PDB entry 4FCY | X-ray diffraction, 3.71 A resolution | chains A and B of the 5 polymer chains in the assembly

[Chain A (and B)]
Name: Transposase
From: Enterobacteria phage Mu
Notes: chain B of this document is another copy of the same molecule, construct and numbering; everything in this record applies to it too
UniProtKB: P07636 (TRA_BPMU); residues 77-605 here = UniProt positions 77-605
Sequence (529 residues; row label = number of the first residue in the row):
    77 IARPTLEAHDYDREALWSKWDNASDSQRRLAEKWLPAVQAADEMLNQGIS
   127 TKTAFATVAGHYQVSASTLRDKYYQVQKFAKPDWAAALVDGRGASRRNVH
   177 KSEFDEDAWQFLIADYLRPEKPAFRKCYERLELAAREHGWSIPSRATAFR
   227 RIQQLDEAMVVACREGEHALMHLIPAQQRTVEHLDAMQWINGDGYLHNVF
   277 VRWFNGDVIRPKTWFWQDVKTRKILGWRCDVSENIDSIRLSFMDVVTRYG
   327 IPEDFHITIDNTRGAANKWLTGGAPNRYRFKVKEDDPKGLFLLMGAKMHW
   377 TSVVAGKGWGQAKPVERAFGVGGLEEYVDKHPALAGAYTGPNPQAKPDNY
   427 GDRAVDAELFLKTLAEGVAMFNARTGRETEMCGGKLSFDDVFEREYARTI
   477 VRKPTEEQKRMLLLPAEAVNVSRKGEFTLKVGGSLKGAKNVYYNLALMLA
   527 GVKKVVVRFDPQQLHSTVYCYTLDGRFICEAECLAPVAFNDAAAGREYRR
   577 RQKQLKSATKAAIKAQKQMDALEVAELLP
Not modelled in the structure: 77-87, 166-177, 248-257, 339-346, 377-399, 561-571, 595-605 (chain B: 77-87, 166-177, 243-257, 418-425, 561-567)
Sequence notes: engineered mutation Leu521 (Met in P07636), Leu525 (Asn in P07636)
Curated features (UniProtKB/Swiss-Prot):
  - DNA-binding region: His176 to Glu196 (H-T-H motif)
  - region: Arg575 to Lys579 (Involved in flaps endonuclease activity)
  - motif: Asp269 to Glu392 (DDE)
  - binding site (Mg(2+)): Asp269, Asp336, Glu392
  - mutagenesis: Asp269 (D269N: Complete loss of both the DNA cleavage and joining activities without bloing tetramer assembly; D269V: Loss of DNA-protein assembly), Asp294 (D294N: Almost complete loss of both the DNA cleavage and joining activities without bloing tetramer assembly), Gly348 (G348D: Loss of DNA-protein assembly), Glu392 (E392A: Complete loss of both the DNA cleavage and joining activities without bloing tetramer assembly ...), Asp550 (D550N: Almost no effect on both the DNA cleavage and joining activities without bloing tetramer assembly), Glu556 (E556Q: Almost no effect on both the DNA cleavage and joining activities without bloing tetramer assembly), Glu558 (E558Q: Almost no effect on both the DNA cleavage and joining activities without bloing tetramer assembly), Asp567 (D567N: Almost no effect on both the DNA cleavage and joining activities without bloing tetramer assembly), Glu573 (E573Q: Almost no effect on both the DNA cleavage and joining activities without bloing tetramer assembly), Arg575 to Lys579 (No effect on DNA-binding and flaps endonuclease activity; Almost complete loss of flaps endonuclease activity, DNA-binding and transpososome assembly), Arg576 to Lys579 (Partial loss of flaps endonuclease activity resulting in delayed flaps removal. Complete loss of DNA-binding), Asp596 (D596N: Almost no effect on both the DNA cleavage and joining activities without bloing tetramer assembly), 2 further mutagenesis entries in UniProt
What the authors report for this chain:
  - conformationally variable residues (loop rearrangement): Leu410 to Ala430

[Interface between chain A and chain B]
Contacting residue pairs (45; chain A residue first):
  Trp93(A) - Thr481(B)  hydrogen bond
  Trp93(A) - Glu483(B)
  Trp93(A) - Gln484(B)
  Trp96(A) - Leu369(B)  hydrophobic
  Trp96(A) - Met487(B)  hydrophobic
  Asp97(A) - Glu483(B)
  Asp97(A) - Arg486(B)  salt bridge
  Asp97(A) - Tyr547(B)  hydrogen bond
  Asp97(A) - Gly551(B)
  Asp97(A) - Arg552(B)
  Asp97(A) - Phe553(B)  hydrogen bond (side chain-backbone)
  Asn98(A) - Arg552(B)
  Asn98(A) - Phe553(B)
  Ala99(A) - Asp550(B)
  Ser100(A) - Asp550(B)
  Asp101(A) - Leu549(B)
  Asp101(A) - Asp550(B)
  Arg104(A) - Arg534(B)
  Glu108(A) - Asp362(B)
  Glu108(A) - Gly365(B)
  Leu111(A) - Leu368(B)
  Leu111(A) - Leu369(B)  hydrophobic
  Pro112(A) - Leu368(B)  hydrophobic
  Gln115(A) - Leu368(B)
  Ala156(A) - Arg478(B)
  Pro158(A) - Leu369(B)
  Pro158(A) - Met370(B)
  Pro158(A) - Gln484(B)
  Ala161(A) - Leu369(B)  hydrophobic
  Trp185(A) - Met595(B)
  Gln186(A) - Leu598(B)
  Gln186(A) - Glu599(B)
  Ile189(A) - Glu599(B)
  Ala190(A) - Glu599(B)
  Ala190(A) - Leu603(B)  hydrophobic
  Leu193(A) - Asp596(B)
  Arg194(A) - Leu603(B)
  Asp232(A) - Leu525(B)
  Asp232(A) - Ala591(B)
  Glu233(A) - Arg499(B)
  Glu233(A) - Met524(B)
  Met235(A) - Ala591(B)
  Ala238(A) - Gln592(B)
  His244(A) - Thr585(B)
  Met247(A) - Leu581(B)  hydrophobic
Interface residues without a listed pair, chain A (30 interface residues in all): Ser94, Phe187, Leu231
Interface residues without a listed pair, chain B (34 interface residues in all): Lys373, Ala588, Val600, Glu602

[Summary]
30 residues of chain A face 34 of chain B across their interface; the contacts include 3 hydrogen bonds and 1
salt bridge. Among the polar pairs are Asp97(A)-Arg486(B), Trp93(A)-Thr481(B) and Asp97(A)-Tyr547(B). UniProt
lists 3 Mg2+-binding residues and 17 mutagenesis sites on chain A. The paper reports conformational
variability at Leu410(A).
Chain A and chain B are both Transposase (Enterobacteria phage Mu); the structure, Crystal structure of the
bacteriophage Mu transpososome, was determined by X-ray diffraction.
